2A8T - chains A and B; structure by X-ray diffraction, 2.10 A resolution.

== Chain A (and B) ==
Molecule: U8 snoRNA-binding protein X29
Source organism: Xenopus laevis
Notes: EC 3.6.1.-; chain B of this document is another copy of the same molecule, construct and numbering; everything in this record applies to it too
UniProtKB: Q569R2 (Q569R2_XENLA); aligned to UniProt positions 1-212 over residues 1-212 (the alignment contains insertions or deletions, so no single offset holds)
Chain sequence (212 residues; row label = number of the first residue in the row):
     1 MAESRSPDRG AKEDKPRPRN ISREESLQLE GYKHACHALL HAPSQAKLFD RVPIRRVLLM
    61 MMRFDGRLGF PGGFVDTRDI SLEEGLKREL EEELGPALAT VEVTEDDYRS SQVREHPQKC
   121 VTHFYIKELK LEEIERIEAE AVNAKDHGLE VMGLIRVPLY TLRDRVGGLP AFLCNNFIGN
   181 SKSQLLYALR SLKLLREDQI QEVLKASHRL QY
Not modelled in the structure: 1-17, 210-212 (chain B: 1-17, 209-212)
Bound ions: Mn2+ site 1: Gly72, Glu93 (together with 7N-methyl-8-hydroguanosine-5'-triphosphate); Mn2+ site 2: Glu89, Glu93, Glu150 (together with 7N-methyl-8-hydroguanosine-5'-triphosphate); Mn2+ site 3: Glu89 (together with 7N-methyl-8-hydroguanosine-5'-triphosphate); Mn2+ site 4: Glu150 (together with 7N-methyl-8-hydroguanosine-5'-triphosphate)
Ligand contacts: adenosine / 7N-methyl-8-hydroguanosine-5'-triphosphate: Ala35, His37, Arg63, Phe64, Gly69, Phe70, Gly72, Gly73, Phe74, Glu89, Glu93, Cys120, Thr122, Glu150, Ile178, Gly179, Asn180, Ser181, Gln184

== Interface between chain A and chain B ==
Contacting residue pairs - 72 pairs, chain A then chain B:
  Lys47(A) - Leu149(B)
  Leu48(A) - Phe64(B)  hydrophobic
  Leu48(A) - Leu149(B)
  Leu48(A) - Glu150(B)
  Phe49(A) - Phe64(B)  hydrophobic
  Phe49(A) - Glu150(B)
  Ile54(A) - Gly148(B)
  Met62(A) - Ile155(B)  hydrophobic
  Met62(A) - Phe172(B)  hydrophobic
  Met62(A) - Asn175(B)
  Phe64(A) - Leu48(B)  hydrophobic
  Phe64(A) - Phe49(B)  hydrophobic
  Phe64(A) - Pro158(B)
  Phe64(A) - Tyr160(B)  hydrogen bond (backbone-side chain)
  Phe64(A) - Leu162(B)  hydrophobic
  Phe64(A) - Gly168(B)
  Asp65(A) - Gly167(B)
  Asp65(A) - Gly168(B)  hydrogen bond (backbone-backbone)
  Asp65(A) - Ala171(B)
  Gly66(A) - Gly168(B)
  Gly66(A) - Ala171(B)
  Gly66(A) - Phe172(B)
  Gly66(A) - Asn175(B)  hydrogen bond (backbone-side chain)
  Arg67(A) - Val166(B)
  Arg67(A) - Ala171(B)
  Glu138(A) - Val142(B)
  Glu138(A) - His147(B)  salt bridge
  Ala139(A) - Val142(B)  hydrophobic
  Val142(A) - Glu138(B)
  Val142(A) - Ala139(B)  hydrophobic
  His147(A) - Glu138(B)  salt bridge
  His147(A) - Arg156(B)
  Gly148(A) - Ile54(B)
  Gly148(A) - Arg156(B)
  Leu149(A) - Leu48(B)
  Glu150(A) - Leu48(B)
  Glu150(A) - Phe49(B)
  Met152(A) - Ile155(B)
  Met152(A) - Arg156(B)  hydrogen bond (backbone-backbone)
  Met152(A) - Tyr160(B)
  Gly153(A) - Leu154(B)
  Leu154(A) - Gly153(B)
  Ile155(A) - Met62(B)  hydrophobic
  Ile155(A) - Met152(B)
  Ile155(A) - Ile155(B)  hydrophobic
  Arg156(A) - His147(B)
  Arg156(A) - Gly148(B)
  Arg156(A) - Met152(B)  hydrogen bond (backbone-backbone)
  Pro158(A) - Phe64(B)
  Pro158(A) - Gly66(B)
  Tyr160(A) - Phe64(B)  hydrogen bond (side chain-backbone)
  Tyr160(A) - Met152(B)
  Leu162(A) - Phe64(B)  hydrophobic
  Val166(A) - Arg67(B)
  Gly167(A) - Asp65(B)
  Gly168(A) - Phe64(B)
  Gly168(A) - Asp65(B)  hydrogen bond (backbone-backbone)
  Gly168(A) - Gly66(B)
  Ala171(A) - Asp65(B)
  Ala171(A) - Gly66(B)
  Ala171(A) - Arg67(B)
  Ala171(A) - Asn176(B)  hydrogen bond (backbone-side chain)
  Phe172(A) - Met62(B)  hydrophobic
  Phe172(A) - Gly66(B)
  Cys174(A) - Cys174(B)
  Cys174(A) - Asn176(B)
  Asn175(A) - Gly66(B)  hydrogen bond (side chain-backbone)
  Asn175(A) - Asn175(B)
  Asn175(A) - Asn176(B)  hydrogen bond (side chain-backbone)
  Asn176(A) - Ala171(B)  hydrogen bond (side chain-backbone)
  Asn176(A) - Cys174(B)
  Asn176(A) - Asn175(B)  hydrogen bond (backbone-side chain)
Also at the interface, not in a pair above, chain A (34 interface residues in all): Ala46, Leu68
Also at the interface, not in a pair above, chain B (35 interface residues in all): Ala46, Lys47, Arg63, Leu68

== Overview ==
The interface between chain A and chain B involves 34 residues on one side and 35 on the other, with 12
hydrogen bonds and 2 salt bridges. Among the polar pairs are Glu138(A)-His147(B), Phe64(A)-Tyr160(B) and
Gly66(A)-Asn175(B). Chain A binds adenosine / 7N-methyl-8-hydroguanosine-5'-triphosphate.
Chain A and chain B are both U8 snoRNA-binding protein X29 (Xenopus laevis); the structure, 2.1 Angstrom
Crystal Structure of the Complex Between the Nuclear U8 snoRNA Decapping Nudix Hydrolase X29 ..., was
determined by X-ray diffraction (same publication as 2A8P, 2A8Q, 2A8R and 2A8S).
